Entry 3LTN (X-ray diffraction, 3.10 A resolution); this record covers chains C and F of the 8 polymer chains in the assembly.

# Chain C
Name: DNA topoisomerase 4 subunit B
From: Streptococcus pneumoniae
Notes: EC 5.99.1.-
UniProt: Q59961 (PARE_STRPN); numbering as in UniProt (aligned over 404-647)
Chain sequence (268 residues; row label = number of the first residue in the row):
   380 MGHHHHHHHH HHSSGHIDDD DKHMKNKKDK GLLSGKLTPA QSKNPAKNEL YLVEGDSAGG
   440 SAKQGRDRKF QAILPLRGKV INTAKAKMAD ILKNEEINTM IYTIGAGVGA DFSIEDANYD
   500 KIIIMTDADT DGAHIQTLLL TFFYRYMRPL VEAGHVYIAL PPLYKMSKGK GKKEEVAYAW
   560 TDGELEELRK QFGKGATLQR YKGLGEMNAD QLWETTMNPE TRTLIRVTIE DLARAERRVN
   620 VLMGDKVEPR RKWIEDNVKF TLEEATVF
Disordered / not traced: 380-414, 488-489, 495, 548, 641-647
Differences from the reference sequence: initiating methionine (380); expression tag (381-403)
Ligand contacts:
  - Mg2+ (MG): Glu433, Asp506, Asp508, Lys581
  - PDQ (3-amino-7-{(3R)-3-[(1S)-1-aminoethyl]pyrrolidin-1-yl}-1-cyclopropyl-6-fluoro-8-methylquinazoline-2,4(1H,3H)-dione): Arg456, Gly457, Glu474, Glu475
UniProt features mapped onto this chain:
  - binding site (Mg(2+)): Glu433, Asp506, Asp508
  - site (Interaction with DNA): Lys458, Asn461, His513, Arg629
From the paper describing this entry:
  - Mg2+ coordination: Asp506, Asp508
  - binding site for PDQ: Arg456, Glu474, Glu475

# Chain F
Molecule: 19-nt DNA strand
Sequence (19 nucleotides; numbered 1 to 19; the number before each row is that of its first residue):
     1 AGTCATTCAT GACCTTGGT
Disordered / not traced: 12-19

# Interface between chain C and chain F
Contacting residue pairs (13; chain C residue first):
  Lys458(C) - DT6(F)  sugar contact
  Val459(C) - DT6(F)  phosphate contact
  Val459(C) - DT7(F)  sugar contact
  Ile460(C) - DT6(F)  phosphate contact
  Ile460(C) - DT7(F)  phosphate contact
  Asn461(C) - DT7(F)  hydrogen bond to the phosphate
  Asn461(C) - DC8(F)  hydrogen bond to the phosphate
  Asn473(C) - DT6(F)  phosphate contact
  His513(C) - DT7(F)  hydrogen bond to the phosphate
  His513(C) - DC8(F)  salt bridge to the phosphate
  Arg629(C) - DC8(F)  phosphate contact
  Arg629(C) - DA9(F)  salt bridge to the phosphate
  Arg630(C) - DT10(F)  salt bridge to the phosphate
Also at the interface, not in a pair above, chain C (12 interface residues in all): Arg456, Leu517, Met622, Val626
Also at the interface, not in a pair above, chain F (6 interface residues in all): DA5

# Overview
12 residues of chain C face 6 of chain F across their interface, with 3 hydrogen bonds and 3 salt bridges.
Polar pairs include Asn461(C)-DT7(F), Asn461(C)-DC8(F) and His513(C)-DT7(F). Bound to chain C: Mg2+ and
compound PDQ. The paper reports a binding site for PDQ at Arg456(C), Glu474(C) and Glu475(C); Mg2+
coordination by Asp506(C) and Asp508(C).
Here chain C is DNA topoisomerase 4 subunit B (Streptococcus pneumoniae) and chain F is a 19-nt DNA strand.
Entry 3LTN (Inhibitor-stabilized topoisomerase IV-DNA cleavage complex (S. pneumoniae)) was determined by
X-ray diffraction, deposited together with 3KSA, 3KSB and 3K9F.
